Entry 7DK2 (X-ray diffraction, 3.00 A resolution); this record covers chains B and C of the 3 polymer chains in the assembly.

# Chain B
Name: MW07 light chain
Organism: Homo sapiens
Sequence (214 residues; numbered 1 to 214; the number before each row is that of its first residue):
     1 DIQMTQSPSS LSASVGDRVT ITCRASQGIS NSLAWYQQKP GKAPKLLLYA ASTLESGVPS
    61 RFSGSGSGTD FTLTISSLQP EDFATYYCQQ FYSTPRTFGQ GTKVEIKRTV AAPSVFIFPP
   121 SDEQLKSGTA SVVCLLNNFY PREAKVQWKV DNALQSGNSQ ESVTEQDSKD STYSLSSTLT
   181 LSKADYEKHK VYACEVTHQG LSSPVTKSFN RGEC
Cystine bridges: C23-C88, C134-C194

# Chain C
Name: Spike protein S1
Organism: Severe acute respiratory syndrome coronavirus 2
Notes: fragment: Receptor Binding Domain
UniProt: P0DTC2 (SPIKE_SARS2); numbering as in UniProt (aligned over 319-541)
Sequence (223 residues; numbered 319 to 541; the number before each row is that of its first residue):
   319 RVQPTESIVR FPNITNLCPF GEVFNATRFA SVYAWNRKRI SNCVADYSVL YNSASFSTFK
   379 CYGVSPTKLN DLCFTNVYAD SFVIRGDEVR QIAPGQTGKI ADYNYKLPDD FTGCVIAWNS
   439 NNLDSKVGGN YNYLYRLFRK SNLKPFERDI STEIYQAGST PCNGVEGFNC YFPLQSYGFQ
   499 PTNGVGYQPY RVVVLSFELL HAPATVCGPK KSTNLVKNKC VNF
Not modelled in the structure: 319-335, 527-541
Cystine bridges: C336-C361, C379-C432, C391-C525, C480-C488
Covalent attachments: N-acetylglucosamine (NAG) linked to N343
Swiss-Prot annotation at these positions:
  - region: R403 to D405 (Integrin-binding motif), N448 to F456 (Immunodominant HLA epitope recognized by the CD8+)
  - glycosylation: T323 (O-linked (GalNAc) threonine), S325 (O-linked (HexNAc...) serine), N331 (N-linked (GlcNAc...) (complex) asparagine), N343 (N-linked (GlcNAc...) (complex) asparagine)
  - natural variant: G339 (G339D: In strain: Omicron/BA.1, Omicron/BA.2 and 4 more; G339H: In strain: Omicron/BA.2.75, Omicron/XBB.1.5 and 1 more), R346 (R346K: In strain: Mu/B.1.621; R346T: In strain: Omicron/BQ.1.1, Omicron/XBB.1.5 and 1 more), L368 (L368I: In strain: Omicron/XBB.1.5, Omicron/EG.5.1), S371 (S371F: In strain: Omicron/BA.2, Omicron/BA.2.12.1 and 6 more; S371L: In strain: Omicron/BA.1), S373 (S373P: In strain: Omicron/BA.1, Omicron/BA.2 and 7 more), S375 (S375F: In strain: Omicron/BA.1, Omicron/BA.2 and 7 more), T376 (T376A: In strain: Omicron/BA.2, Omicron/BA.2.12.1 and 5 more), D405 (D405N: In strain: Omicron/BA.2, Omicron/BA.2.12.1 and 6 more), R408 (R408S: In strain: Omicron/BA.2, Omicron/BA.2.12.1 and 6 more), K417 (K417N: In strain: Beta/B.1.351, Omicron/BA.1 and 8 more; K417T: In strain: Gamma/P.1), N440 (N440K: In strain: Omicron/BA.1, Omicron/BA.2 and 7 more), K444 (K444T: In strain: Omicron/BQ.1.1), 16 further natural variant entries in UniProt
  - mutagenesis: N331 (N331Q: Reduced viral infectivity), N343 (N343Q: Reduced viral infectivity), L452 (L452R: Increased resistance to neutralizing antibodies. Decreases HLA binding to NF9 epitope. Increased binding affinity to human ACE2), Y453 (Y453F: Decreased HLA binding to NF9 epitope. Increased binding affinity to human ACE2), A475 (A475V: Increased resistance to neutralizing antibodies), V483 (V483A: Increased resistance to neutralizing antibodies), E484 (E484D: Increased replication in human TMEM106B overexpressing cells), F490 (F490L: Increased resistance to neutralizing antibodies and human covalescent sera neutralization), Q493 (Q493N: Reduced host ACE2-binding affinity in vitro; Q493Y: Reduced host ACE2-binding affinity in vitro), N501 (N501T: Reduced host ACE2-binding affinity in vitro; N501Y: Increased binding affinity to human ACE2), H519 (H519P: Increased resistance to human covalescent sera neutralization)

# How chain B and chain C interact
Pairs across the interface - 26 pairs, chain B then chain C:
  N31(B) - Y473(C)
  S32(B) - A475(C)  hydrogen bond (side chain-backbone)
  Y49(B) - K417(C)
  Y49(B) - Y421(C)
  Y49(B) - L455(C)  hydrogen bond (side chain-backbone)
  A50(B) - Y421(C)
  T53(B) - D420(C)
  T53(B) - Y421(C)
  L54(B) - T415(C)
  L54(B) - G416(C)
  L54(B) - K417(C)  hydrogen bond (backbone-backbone)
  E55(B) - K417(C)  salt bridge
  S56(B) - R403(C)
  S56(B) - E406(C)  hydrogen bond
  S56(B) - K417(C)
  G57(B) - D405(C)
  F91(B) - A475(C)
  F91(B) - N487(C)
  Y92(B) - A475(C)
  Y92(B) - G476(C)
  Y92(B) - S477(C)
  Y92(B) - N487(C)
  T94(B) - F486(C)
  R96(B) - F486(C)
  R96(B) - N487(C)  hydrogen bond
  R96(B) - Y489(C)  hydrogen bond
Interface residues without a listed pair, chain B (15 interface residues in all): S60, S93
Interface residues without a listed pair, chain C (19 interface residues in all): R408, Q409, F456

# Summary
The interface between chain B and chain C involves 15 residues on one side and 19 on the other; the contacts
include 6 hydrogen bonds and 1 salt bridge. Among the polar pairs are E55(B)-K417(C), S32(B)-A475(C) and
Y49(B)-L455(C). Covalently linked N-acetylglucosamine: at N343(C).
Chain B is MW07 light chain (Homo sapiens) and chain C is Spike protein S1 (Severe acute respiratory syndrome
coronavirus 2); the structure, Crystal structure of SARS-CoV-2 Spike RBD in complex with MW07 Fab, was
determined by X-ray diffraction.
